4Q9S - chain A; structure by X-ray diffraction, 2.07 A resolution.

# Chain A
Name: Focal adhesion kinase 1
Organism: Homo sapiens
Notes: EC 2.7.10.2
UniProt: Q05397 (FAK1_HUMAN); residues 411-686 here = UniProt positions 411-686
Sequence (281 residues; numbered 406 to 686; the number before each row is that of its first residue):
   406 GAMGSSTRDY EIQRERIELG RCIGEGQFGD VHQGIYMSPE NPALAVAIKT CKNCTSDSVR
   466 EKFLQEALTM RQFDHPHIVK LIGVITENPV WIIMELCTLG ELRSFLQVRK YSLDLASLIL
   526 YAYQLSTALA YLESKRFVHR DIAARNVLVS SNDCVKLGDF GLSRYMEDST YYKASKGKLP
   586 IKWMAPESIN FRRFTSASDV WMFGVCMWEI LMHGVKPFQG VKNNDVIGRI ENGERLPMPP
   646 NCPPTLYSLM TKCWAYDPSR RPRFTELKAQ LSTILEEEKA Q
Unresolved in the structure: 406-413, 445-446, 565-583
Construct notes: expression tag (406-410)
Disulfides: Cys456-Cys459
Curated features (UniProtKB/Swiss-Prot):
  - active site: Asp546 (Proton acceptor)
  - binding site (ATP): Ile428 to Gly434, Lys454, Glu500 to Cys502
  - modified residue: Tyr570 (Phosphotyrosine), Tyr576 (Phosphotyrosine), Tyr577 (Phosphotyrosine), Ser580 (Phosphoserine)

# Summary
Curated annotation (UniProt) lists active-site residue Asp546 and 11 ATP-binding residues.
Chain A is Focal adhesion kinase 1 (Homo sapiens); the structure, Crystal Structure of human Focal Adhesion
Kinase (Fak) bound to Compound1 (3,5-DIHYDRO[1,2,4]TRIAZINO[3,4-C][1,4]BENZOXAZIN-2(1H)-ONE), was determined
by X-ray diffraction, deposited together with 4Q9Z.
